5ANC - chains G and N of the 11 polymer chains in the assembly; structure by electron microscopy, 4.20 A resolution (low resolution: residue-level contacts below are approximate; hydrogen-bond / salt-bridge calls are withheld).

Chain G:
Name: 60S ribosomal protein L24
Organism: Dictyostelium discoideum
UniProt: Q54VN6 (RL24_DICDI); residue numbers follow UniProt; this construct covers 1-69
Chain sequence (69 residues; numbered 1 to 69; the number before each row is that of its first residue):
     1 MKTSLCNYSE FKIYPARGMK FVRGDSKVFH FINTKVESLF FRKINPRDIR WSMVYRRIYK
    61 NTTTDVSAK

Chain N:
Molecule: 26S ribosomal RNA
Organism: Dictyostelium discoideum
Sequence (3741 nucleotides; row label = number of the first residue in the row):
     1 UCCGCCUCAC CUUUGUAAGA UUACCCGCUG AACUUAAGCA UAUCAGUAAG CGGAGGAAAA
    61 GAAACUAACU AGGAUUCCGU CAGUAACGGC GAGUGAAGAC GGAAUAGCCC AAGGUUCAAA
   121 CCUGGAUCUC UUCGAGGUUA GGUGAUGUGA CCUAUGGACU GAUGGAGCCC GCUGUUGUGA
   181 CUGCUAAUUC CGUUUGGAAU UUCGAGUCGU AGAAGGUGAU AACCCUGUUC GCAGUAUCAC
   241 AACAGUUGGA CUUUGCCAUU AGCUCCACGA GUAGGAAUGU CUGAAAUUGC AUUCUGAAUG
   301 GGUGAUAAGA UUCAUCCAAG GCUAAAUAUA UGUUAGGAGA UCGAUAGCAU ACAAGUACCG
   361 UGAGGGAAAG GUGAAAAGAA CUUUGAAAAA AGGUUUAAAA GUAUUUGACA CCGUUUAUGU
   421 GGAAGCGUUU ACUUGGACCC CGAUUAAUGA CGUCGGUUUA GCUCUAAUUC UUAGGUGGCC
   481 AAAGUAGAGU GUUACGUGCU GAUCAAAAGG UAACGGACAU UUGAUUCAUU GGUUAUCGAC
   541 GAGGAAGGUA CUCUAAAUCG GCCAGUUACU AACGGGUGAG AUCUGAUGUU UAUAAAAUGG
   601 GGGAUGAGGC UUAUCGGCUU GCUGGUGGCU CGCUCUCAAU AAUGGAUAUU GGGUUUCAUC
   661 AAGAGUGCAA AAUGGUGGCA AUUCACUAUU AGUGGUUAUU AAUUUUGUUU GCGUGGCUUG
   721 GCCUUGUCUA CAGGUUAUCU UCGGAUGGCU UGUAGCUUUG UUGAACGCGU GGGCUUAAUG
   781 UUGUGAUUCU AGUAGCGUUA CCAUAUCGUU AGAGUGGGUU CAAUAAAUGU CCCGUCUUGA
   841 AACACGGAUC AAGGAGGCCG UUUUGUGUGC GAGUGUAAGA GUAAUUAAAA CUCUGACGCG
   901 UAUUGAAAGA AAGAAUACUC CAAAAGAUCG UAACUACGGU UACCUUCUGU AAGGAGUGCC
   961 CGAAUCAUGA GAACUCUGUU UCGAAAGGAU UUGCGGUUGA GCACCUAGAA UGGGACCCGA
  1021 AAGGUUGUGA ACUAUGCCUG AGGAAGGCGA AGUCAGGGGA AACUCUGAUG GAGGCUUGUC
  1081 GCAAUGCUGA CGUGCAAAUC GCUUGUCUAA CUUGGGUAUA GGGGCGAAAG ACUAAUCGAA
  1141 CAACCUAGUA GCUGGUUCCU UCCGAAGUUU CCCUCAGGAU AGCUGGAGCA GUAUUCUAGU
  1201 UCCAUCUUGU AAAGACAAUG AUUAGCAGUU UCGGGGGCGU AAUGCUCUCA GCUGAUUCUC
  1261 AAACUCUGAA CGGGUGGGUA UCAUUUUAAU UCACUUAAUU GGAUUUUAAA AUUAAAUUGC
  1321 ACAUGUGCAA UGAAAAAUAG GAGCUCUUAG UGGGCCAUUU UUGGUAAGCA GAACUGGCGA
  1381 UGUGGGUUGA ACCAAAUAUU GGGAUAAGAC GUCUAACAUU CACUAAUAGA UACCACAAAA
  1441 GGUGUUAGUU CAUUAAGACA GCAGGACGGU GGCCAUGGAA GUCGGUAUCC GCUAAGGAGU
  1501 GUGUAACAAC UCACCUGCCA AAUGGACUAG CCCUGAAAAU GGAUGACGCU AGCAGUGGAU
  1561 GGUCGAUGCC CAAUCGUUAA AAGAAGUGAU AAUACUUUUA ACGUGUAGGA AGGCGUGAAG
  1621 GUAACGUAGA AGCUUGAAUG UGAAUUCGAG UGGAGUUGUC UUUAGUGCAG AUCUUGAUGG
  1681 UAGUAGCAAA UAUUCAAAAG AAUUUACUUU GAAGGCCGAA GUGGGGAAGG GUUCCAUAAC
  1741 AAUGGAAUUC ACUUAUGGGU GAGUCGAUCC UAAGGUUUGG GUUAACUCUC UCUAAUAAGG
  1801 UUACUAGGUC AUUGGAUCGA AAGUGAAGGU GGCUUUAACA CUAGUGACUU UAUAGGCCGA
  1861 AAGGGAAGCG GGUUAAAAUU CCUGCACCAU CGAAUGGGAU AUUAGGGUAA CCGAUCGUAA
  1921 UCCGGGACAU CAAUUGGCGG UCGAGGAAGA GUUAUCUUUU CUUGUUAACA UUGUCUUGGG
  1981 GUCCUCCGAA UCAGGUCAAC UGGAGACGAG GAUUCAUCGC ACAAUGGAAG AGCACAGUCC
  2041 UUUGGAUUGG GUCUCGCAUC CGCUAAAUGG UCCUUGAAAA CCGGAUUAUG GUAUUUAAUC
  2101 CUAUUUGGUG UUCGUACCAA UAACCACAUC AGGUCUCCAA GGUGAAUAGC CUCUGGUCAA
  2161 AUGUAUUAAU GUAGAUAAGG GAAGUCGGCA AAACCGAUCU GUAACUUCGG GAUAAGGAUU
  2221 GGCUCUAAAG GCUGGUGGAG UGGACAUAUU GGAGUUUGCU AUUUGUUUUU UACUUUUAGG
  2281 AUGGGCAACU GUUUUGAAGG UUUAAGAUGG GUGGUAAUUC UUUCCAAUGU GAGGGCUUGC
  2341 UCGUUCUGCU UUACGAUUAA CAGCUAAUUU AGAACUGUGA CGAUCACCGG GAAUCCAACU
  2401 GUUUAAUUAA AACAAAGCAU UGCGAUAAGC UUAAAAGCUU UUGACGCAAU GUGAUUUCUG
  2461 CCCAGUGCUC UGAAUGUCAA AGUGAAGAGA UUCAACCUAG CACGGGUAAA CGGCGGGAGU
  2521 AACUAUGACU CUCUUAAGGU AGCCAAAUGC CUCGUCAUCU AAUUAGUGAC GCGCAUGAAU
  2581 GGAUCAAUGA GAUUCCCACU GUCCCUAACU ACUAUACAGC GAAACCACUG CAAGGGGAAC
  2641 GGGCCUUGCA AAAACAGCGG GGAAAGAAGA CCCUGUUGAG CUUGACUCUA GUCUGAUAUU
  2701 GCAUAGUGAC CUAAAAGGUG UAGAAUAGGU GGGAGGGGCA ACCCGACGGU GAAAUACCAC
  2761 CCCUUUUGGC GUUACUUUGC UAACUUGGAA UAACAGUACC UCAUAAUUCA UUUUAUGAUG
  2821 GUUUUGGUGA AUAAGCGGAU CAACCACGGG UGAAAUCUGU GCAAAUUGGG CAACUGAUUU
  2881 GUAUAGCAAA GUAGUCCCUC UGGUCCCGUA UUAUGUCGAC CAAGAACAGU UUCAGGUGGG
  2941 GAGUUUGGCU GGGGCGGCAC AUUUGUUAAA AGAUAACGCA AGUGUCCAAA GGCAGGCUCA
  3001 GUGAGAACAG AAAUCUCACG UAGAGUAAAA GGGCAAAAGC CUGCUUGAUU CUGAUUUUCA
  3061 GUACUAAUCG GAACUGGGAA ACCAGGGCCU AUCGAUCCUU UAUGUGCUUA AAUCUUAACC
  3121 CUAGAGGUGU CAGAAAAGUU ACCACAGGGA UAACUGGCUU GUGGCAGCCA AGCGCUCAUA
  3181 GCGACGCUGC UUUUUGAUCC UUCGAUGUCG GCUCUUCUUA UCAUUGUGAA GCAGAAUUCA
  3241 CAAAGUGUUG GAUUGUUCAC CCACUAACAA GGAACGUGAG CUGGGUUUAG ACCGUCGUGA
  3301 GACAGGUUAG UUUUACCCUA CUGUUGUCAA UUGUUUGCGU AAUAGUAGCA UGAUUUAGUA
  3361 CGAGAGGAAC UGUCAUGCCG GAUCACUGGU CUGUAGGUUU AUUUGACAAA AUAGUGACCU
  3421 GCCGCUACCA UCCGUUGGAU AAUGGCUGAA CGCCUCUAAG UCAGAAUCCA UUCUAGAAAC
  3481 GCAAACCAAA UGCUUUAGAG UGUGAAUGUU GUAGGUAACA UUAGGUUGUU GGUGGGGGAC
  3541 CACUUUCAAC UUUAAACCAU AUGAUUAAUC GCUGUUACAC UGCAGUUUCC UUCCGGUUAU
  3601 UGUGGUGGGU GGCUAAAUUC UAAUUUAUAU CCUCGUUCCG CUCAACUCUU CGAUUGUAGA
  3661 CGACUAUCAA AUGAACUAGG UGCUGUAAGC UUCCGAGUAG CGUUCAGUUA CGAGGGGUUG
  3721 AGGCUUUUCC AUUAGUUCUU U
Not modelled in the structure: 1-1220, 1271-1355, 1603-2391, 2701-2924, 3481-3741
Construct notes: conflict C3119 (G in FR733594.)

Chain G / chain N interface:
Pairs across the interface - 26 pairs, chain G then chain N:
  Arg-17(G) with C3386(N); U3387(N)
  Gly-18(G) with C3386(N); U3387(N)
  Met-19(G) with U3387(N); G3388(N)
  Asn-33(G) with G3421(N)
  Thr-34(G) with G3388(N); G3421(N)
  Lys-35(G) with U3420(N); G3421(N)
  Ser-38(G) with U3420(N)
  Arg-42(G) with C3419(N); U3420(N)
  Asp-48(G) with G3396(N); G3397(N); U3398(N); C3419(N)
  Ile-49(G) with G3396(N); G3397(N); U3420(N)
  Arg-50(G) with G3396(N)
  Trp-51(G) with G3396(N); U3420(N)
  Tyr-55(G) with G3397(N); U3398(N)
Interface residues without a listed pair, chain G (15 interface residues in all): Ala-16, Ile-32
Interface residues without a listed pair, chain N (11 interface residues in all): G3389, A3395

In short:
The interface between chain G and chain N involves 15 residues on one side and 11 on the other.
Chain G is 60S ribosomal protein L24 and chain N is 26S ribosomal RNA, both from Dictyostelium discoideum; the
structure, Mechanism of eIF6 release from the nascent 60S ribosomal subunit, was determined by electron
microscopy together with 6QKL, 5AN9 and 5ANB from the same study.
